Entry 5CW5 (X-ray diffraction, 2.74 A resolution); this record covers chains A and D.

[Chain A]
Molecule: BRCA1/BRCA2-containing complex subunit 3
Organism: Camponotus floridanus
UniProtKB: E2AXC7 (E2AXC7_CAMFO); residue numbers follow UniProt; this construct covers 1-253
Chain sequence (255 residues; each row starts with the number of its first residue; numbers below 1 keep their minus sign (Gly-1 is residue -1)):
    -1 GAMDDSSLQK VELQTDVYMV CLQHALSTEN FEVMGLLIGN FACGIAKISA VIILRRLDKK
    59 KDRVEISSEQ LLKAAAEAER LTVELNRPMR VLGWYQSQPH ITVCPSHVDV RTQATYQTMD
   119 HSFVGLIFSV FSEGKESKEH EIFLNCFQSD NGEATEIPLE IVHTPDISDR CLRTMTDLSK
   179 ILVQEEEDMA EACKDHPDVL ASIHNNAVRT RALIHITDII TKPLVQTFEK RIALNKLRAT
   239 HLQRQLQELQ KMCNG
Unresolved in the structure: -1 to 3, 55-63, 100-119, 250-253
Differences from the reference sequence: expression tag (-1 to 0); engineered mutation Gln94 (His in E2AXC7), Gln96 (His in E2AXC7)
UniProt features mapped onto this chain:
  - binding site (Zn(2+)): Asp107
What the authors report for this chain:
  - mutagenesis - H94Q/H96Q: decreased catalytic activity (citing earlier work)
  - mutagenesis - I99R, A205D (10 fold), I212D (10 fold): decreased catalytic activity
  - mutagenesis - E30A, E183A/D186A, A205D/I212D: abolished catalytic activity
  - mutagenesis - E30A/A205D/I212D: unchanged binding to K63 linked substrate

[Chain D]
Molecule: Protein FAM175B
Organism: Camponotus floridanus
UniProtKB: E2AB17 (E2AB17_CAMFO); residues 1-289 here = UniProt positions 1-289
Chain sequence (289 residues; numbered 1 to 289; the number before each row is that of its first residue):
     1 MADSDLLVTI SGAALSLLFF ENVRSVGNQM GFLLGEALEF IVKTYTDSDN QVETVKIHIN
    61 VEAIVTCPLA DLLHDSTNHI NKEKLKDFVR DKSKQVIGWF CFRRNTTNLT LTLKDKLLHK
   121 QFASHFSGVN GCKEDFFLTC LLNASTSETS GTHKFRHVFL RHNKRGMFEP ISLKINNLGD
   181 DASRHDGSDY KPTPVRKSTR TPDSFTKLIE SLNLDVARID GLDSAMLIQK AAEHHLMSLI
   241 PKVCESDLEV AELEKQVHEL KIKIATQQLA KRLKINGENC DRISKASKD
Unresolved in the structure: 1-4, 43-53, 76, 185-187, 216-220, 265-289
What the authors report for this chain:
  - mutagenesis - N177R: abolished catalytic activity

[Chain A / chain D interface]
Contacting residue pairs - 25 pairs, chain A then chain D:
  Glu184(A) - Tyr190(D)  hydrogen bond
  Met187(A) - Ser188(D)
  Met187(A) - Tyr190(D)  hydrophobic
  Ala188(A) - Tyr190(D)
  Ala190(A) - Thr193(D)
  Cys191(A) - Tyr190(D)  hydrophobic
  Cys191(A) - Lys191(D)
  Cys191(A) - Pro192(D)  hydrophobic
  Cys191(A) - Thr193(D)
  Lys192(A) - Thr193(D)
  His194(A) - Lys191(D)
  His194(A) - Pro192(D)
  His194(A) - Thr193(D)
  His194(A) - Pro194(D)
  Leu198(A) - Phe205(D)  hydrophobic
  Leu198(A) - Ile228(D)  hydrophobic
  Ile201(A) - Gly221(D)
  Ile201(A) - Ser224(D)
  His202(A) - Asp189(D)  hydrogen bond (side chain-backbone)
  His202(A) - Lys191(D)
  Asn203(A) - Tyr190(D)
  Asn203(A) - Lys191(D)  hydrogen bond (side chain-backbone)
  Val206(A) - Asp189(D)
  Val206(A) - Tyr190(D)
  Arg207(A) - Tyr190(D)
Other interface residues (no listed pair), chain A (17 interface residues in all): Asp193, Asp196, Val197, Ala199
Other interface residues (no listed pair), chain D (14 interface residues in all): Thr206, Ile209, Ala225

[Summary]
17 residues of chain A and 14 residues of chain D are in contact, with 3 hydrogen bonds. Among the polar pairs
are Glu184(A)-Tyr190(D), His202(A)-Asp189(D) and Asn203(A)-Lys191(D). From the paper: H94Q/H96Q, I99R and
A205D of chain A, among others, reduce catalytic activity; E30A, E183A/D186A and A205D/I212D of chain A
abolish catalytic activity; 9 substitutions were tested in all.
Chain A is BRCA1/BRCA2-containing complex subunit 3 and chain D is Protein FAM175B, both from Camponotus
floridanus; the structure, Structure of CfBRCC36-CfKIAA0157 complex (QSQ mutant), was determined by X-ray
diffraction, deposited together with 5CW3, 5CW4 and 5CW6.
